PDB entry 6LSF | X-ray diffraction, 2.15 A resolution | chains A and B of the 3 polymer chains in the assembly

== Chain A ==
Protein: Genome polyprotein
Organism: Human enterovirus 71
Notes: EC 3.4.22.29, 3.6.1.15, 3.4.22.28, 2.7.7.48
UniProtKB: E5RPG3 (E5RPG3_HE71); residues 1-462 here correspond to UniProt positions 1732-2193 (UniProt number = residue number + 1731)
Amino-acid sequence (468 residues; numbered 1 to 468; the number before each row is that of its first residue):
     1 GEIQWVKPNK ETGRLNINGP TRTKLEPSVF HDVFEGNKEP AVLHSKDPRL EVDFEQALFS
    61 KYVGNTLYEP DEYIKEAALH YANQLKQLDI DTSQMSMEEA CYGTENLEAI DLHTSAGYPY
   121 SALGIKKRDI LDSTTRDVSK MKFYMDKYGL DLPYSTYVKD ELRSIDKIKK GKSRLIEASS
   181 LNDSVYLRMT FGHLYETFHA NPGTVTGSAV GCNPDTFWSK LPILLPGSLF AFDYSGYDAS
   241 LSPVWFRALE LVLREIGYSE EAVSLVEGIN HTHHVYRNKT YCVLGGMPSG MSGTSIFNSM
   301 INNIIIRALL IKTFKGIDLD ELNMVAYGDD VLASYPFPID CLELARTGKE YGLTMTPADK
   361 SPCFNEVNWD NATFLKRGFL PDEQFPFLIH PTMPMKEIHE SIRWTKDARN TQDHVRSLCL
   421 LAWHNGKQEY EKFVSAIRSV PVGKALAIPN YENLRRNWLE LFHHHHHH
Unresolved in the structure: 464-468
Differences from the reference sequence: engineered mutation Met291 (Cys2022 in E5RPG3); expression tag (463-468)
Metal / ion sites: Zn2+: His271, His273, Cys282, Glu343
From the paper describing this entry:
  - binding site for the 35-nt RNA strand (chain B): Thr114 to Ser115, Lys127, Arg188

== Chain B ==
Molecule: 35-nt RNA strand
Sequence (35 nucleotides; row label = number of the first residue in the row):
   583 GGGAGAUGAA AGUCUCCAGG UCUCUCUCGU CGAAA
Unresolved in the structure: 583-598, 609-617

== Chain A / chain B interface ==
Residue-residue contacts - 34 pairs, chain A then chain B:
  Pro20(A) - C599(B)  base contact
  Lys24(A) - C599(B)  base contact
  Glu108(A) - U603(B)  phosphate contact
  Thr114(A) - A600(B)  hydrogen bond to the phosphate
  Thr114(A) - G601(B)  phosphate contact
  Ser115(A) - C599(B)  hydrogen bond to the phosphate
  Ser115(A) - A600(B)  hydrogen bond to the phosphate
  Lys127(A) - G601(B)  salt bridge to the phosphate
  Tyr157(A) - C599(B)  phosphate contact
  Lys159(A) - A600(B)  base contact
  Ile176(A) - A600(B)  base contact
  Ala178(A) - A600(B)  sugar contact
  Ser179(A) - A600(B)  hydrogen bond to the sugar
  Arg188(A) - G602(B)  salt bridge to the phosphate
  His199(A) - G602(B)  phosphate contact
  His199(A) - U603(B)  salt bridge to the phosphate
  Val210(A) - G602(B)  sugar contact
  Val210(A) - U603(B)  sugar contact
  Gly211(A) - U603(B)  hydrogen bond to the sugar
  Gly211(A) - C604(B)  sugar contact
  Cys212(A) - U603(B)  sugar contact
  Cys212(A) - C604(B)  sugar contact
  Asn213(A) - C604(B)  hydrogen bond to the sugar
  Asn213(A) - U605(B)  hydrogen bond to the phosphate
  Ser289(A) - A600(B)  base contact
  Gly290(A) - A600(B)  hydrogen bond to the sugar
  Gly290(A) - G601(B)  sugar contact
  Met291(A) - G601(B)  hydrogen bond to the sugar
  Ser292(A) - G601(B)  sugar contact
  Gly293(A) - G601(B)  hydrogen bond to the sugar
  Ser295(A) - G601(B)  hydrogen bond to the base
  Tyr327(A) - G602(B)  hydrogen bond to the base
  Tyr327(A) - U603(B)  hydrogen bond to the sugar
  Leu420(A) - U605(B)  sugar contact
Other interface residues (no listed pair), chain A (33 interface residues in all): Asp111, Ser121, Glu177, Ser184, Pro214, Thr294, Asp413, Arg416
Other interface residues (no listed pair), chain B (9 interface residues in all): C606, U607

== In short ==
The interface between chain A and chain B involves 33 residues on one side and 9 on the other, with 13
hydrogen bonds and 3 salt bridges. Among the polar pairs are Ser295(A)-G601(B), Tyr327(A)-G602(B) and
Ser179(A)-A600(B). From the paper: a binding site for the 35-nt RNA strand (chain B) at Thr114(A), Lys127(A)
and Arg188(A).
Chain A is Genome polyprotein (Human enterovirus 71) and chain B is a 35-nt RNA strand; the structure, Crystal
structure of the enterovirus 71 polymerase elongation complex (C2S6RA/C2S6RB form), was determined by X-ray
diffraction, deposited together with 6LSE, 6LSG and 6LSH.
